Entry 6CRI (electron microscopy, 6.80 A resolution (low resolution: residue-level contacts below are approximate; hydrogen-bond / salt-bridge calls are withheld)); this record covers chains R and V of the 24 polymer chains in the assembly.

== Chain R ==
Molecule: AP-1 complex subunit gamma-1
Source organism: Mus musculus
UniProtKB: P22892 (AP1G1_MOUSE); residues 4-588 here = UniProt positions 4-588
Sequence (585 residues; row label = number of the first residue in the row):
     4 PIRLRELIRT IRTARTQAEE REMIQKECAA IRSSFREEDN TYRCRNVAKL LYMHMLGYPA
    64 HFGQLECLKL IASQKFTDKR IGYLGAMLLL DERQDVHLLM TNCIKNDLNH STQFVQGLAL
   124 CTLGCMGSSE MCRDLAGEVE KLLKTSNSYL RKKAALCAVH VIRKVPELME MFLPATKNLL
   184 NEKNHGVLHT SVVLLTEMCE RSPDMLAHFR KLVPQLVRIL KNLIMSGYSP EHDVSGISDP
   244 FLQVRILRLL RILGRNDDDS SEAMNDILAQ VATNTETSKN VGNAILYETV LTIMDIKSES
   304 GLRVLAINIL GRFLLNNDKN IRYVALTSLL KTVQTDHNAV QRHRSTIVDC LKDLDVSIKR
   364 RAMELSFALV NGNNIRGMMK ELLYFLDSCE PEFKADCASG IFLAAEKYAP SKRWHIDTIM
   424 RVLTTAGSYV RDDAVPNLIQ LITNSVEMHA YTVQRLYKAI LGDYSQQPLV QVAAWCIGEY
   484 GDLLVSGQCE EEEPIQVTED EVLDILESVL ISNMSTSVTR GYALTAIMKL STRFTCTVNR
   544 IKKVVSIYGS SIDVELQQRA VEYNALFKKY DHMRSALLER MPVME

== Chain V ==
Molecule: ADP-ribosylation factor 1
Source organism: Homo sapiens
UniProtKB: P84077 (ARF1_HUMAN); numbering as in UniProt (aligned over 17-181)
Sequence (165 residues; each row starts with the number of its first residue):
    17 EMRILMVGLD AAGKTTILYK LKLGEIVTTI PTIGFNVETV EYKNISFTVW DVGGLDKIRP
    77 LWRHYFQNTQ GLIFVVDSND RERVNEAREE LMRMLAEDEL RDAVLLVFAN KQDLPNAMNA
   137 AEITDKLGLH SLRHRNWYIQ ATCATSGDGL YEGLDWLSNQ LRNQK
Disordered / not traced: 180-181
Differences from the reference sequence: engineered mutation Leu71 (Gln in P84077)
Ion coordination: Mg2+: Thr31, Thr48 (together with GTP)
Ligand contacts: GTP (guanosine-5'-triphosphate): Asp26, Ala27, Ala28, Gly29, Lys30, Thr31, Thr32, Thr45, Ile46, Pro47, Thr48, Gly69, Gly70, Leu71, Asn126, Lys127, Asp129, Cys159, Ala160, Thr161

== How chain R and chain V interact ==
Pairs across the interface (23):
  Arg39(R) - Gln83(V)
  Arg39(R) - Asn84(V)
  Glu41(R) - Arg19(V)
  Leu68(R) - His80(V)
  Leu68(R) - Tyr81(V)
  Leu71(R) - Phe51(V)
  Lys72(R) - Trp66(V)
  Ala75(R) - Phe51(V)
  Asp98(R) - Leu77(V)
  Val99(R) - Leu77(V)
  Val99(R) - His80(V)
  Leu102(R) - Gly50(V)
  Leu102(R) - Phe51(V)
  Leu102(R) - Tyr81(V)
  Thr104(R) - Ile49(V)
  Asn105(R) - Thr48(V)
  Asn105(R) - Gly50(V)
  Asn105(R) - Phe51(V)
  Asn105(R) - Asn52(V)
  Cys106(R) - Phe51(V)
  Lys108(R) - Ile46(V)
  Asn109(R) - Asn52(V)
  Glu133(R) - Lys73(V)
Other interface residues (no listed pair), chain R (17 interface residues in all): Leu101, Asp137
Other interface residues (no listed pair), chain V (16 interface residues in all): Val53, Ile74

== Overview ==
17 residues of chain R and 16 residues of chain V are in contact. Bound to chain V: GTP. Thr31(V) and Thr48(V)
form the Mg2+ site.
Here chain R is AP-1 complex subunit gamma-1 (Mus musculus) and chain V is ADP-ribosylation factor 1 (Homo
sapiens). Entry 6CRI (Structure of the cargo bound AP-1:Arf1:tetherin-Nef stable closed trimer) was determined
by electron microscopy (same publication as 6CM9, 6D83, 6D84 and 6DFF).
